6JJO - chains A and E of the 18 polymer chains in the assembly; structure by X-ray diffraction, 4.16 A resolution (low resolution: residue-level contacts below are approximate; hydrogen-bond / salt-bridge calls are withheld).

# Chain A (and E)
Protein: Periplasmic serine endoprotease DegP
Organism: Escherichia coli K-12
Notes: EC 3.4.21.107; chain E of this document is another copy of the same molecule, construct and numbering; everything in this record applies to it too
Reference sequence: P0C0V0 (DEGP_ECOLI); residues 1-448 here correspond to UniProt positions 27-474 (UniProt number = residue number + 26)
Chain sequence (469 residues; each row starts with the number of its first residue; numbers below 1 keep their minus sign (Met-20 is residue -20)):
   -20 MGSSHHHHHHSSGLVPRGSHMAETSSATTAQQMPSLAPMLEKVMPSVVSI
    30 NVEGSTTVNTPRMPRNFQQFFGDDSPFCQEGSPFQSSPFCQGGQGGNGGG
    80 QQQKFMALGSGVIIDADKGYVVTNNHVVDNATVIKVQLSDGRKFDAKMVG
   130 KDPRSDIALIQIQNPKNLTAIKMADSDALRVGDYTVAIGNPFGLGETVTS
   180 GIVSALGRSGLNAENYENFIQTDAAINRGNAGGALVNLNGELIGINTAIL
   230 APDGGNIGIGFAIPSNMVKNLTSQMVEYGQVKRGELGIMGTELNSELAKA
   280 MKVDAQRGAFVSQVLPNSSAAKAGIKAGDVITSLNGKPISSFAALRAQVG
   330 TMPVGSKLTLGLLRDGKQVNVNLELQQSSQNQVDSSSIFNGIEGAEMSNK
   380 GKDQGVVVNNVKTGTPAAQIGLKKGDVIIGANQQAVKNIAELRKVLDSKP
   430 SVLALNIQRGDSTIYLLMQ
Unresolved in the structure: -20 to 8, 33-81, 358-367 (chain E: -20 to 10, 36-81, 360-363)
Sequence notes: expression tag (-20 to 0); engineered mutation Ala210 (Ser236 in P0C0V0)
Swiss-Prot annotation at these positions:
  - active site (Charge relay system): His105, Asp135
  - binding site (substrate): Glu32, His105, Asp135, Thr226 to Ala230, Leu265 to Gly269

# How chain A and chain E interact
Contacting residue pairs - 17 pairs, chain A then chain E:
  Asn411(A) - Ala279(E)
  Gln412(A) - Met280(E)
  Gln412(A) - Lys281(E)
  Gln412(A) - Asp344(E)
  Val431(A) - Glu275(E)
  Val431(A) - Leu276(E)
  Val431(A) - Ala279(E)
  Ala433(A) - Met280(E)
  Thr442(A) - Ala306(E)
  Ile443(A) - Ser291(E)
  Ile443(A) - Gln292(E)
  Tyr444(A) - Met280(E)
  Tyr444(A) - Ser291(E)
  Tyr444(A) - Ala306(E)
  Tyr444(A) - Gly307(E)
  Leu446(A) - Thr270(E)
  Leu446(A) - Leu276(E)
Other interface residues (no listed pair), chain A (9 interface residues in all): Ser430
Other interface residues (no listed pair), chain E (12 interface residues in all): Phe289

# Overview
9 residues of chain A face 12 of chain E across their interface. Curated annotation (UniProt) lists
active-site residues His105(A) and Asp135(A) and 13 substrate-binding residues on chain A.
Chain A and chain E are both Periplasmic serine endoprotease DegP (Escherichia coli K-12); the structure,
Crystal structure of the DegP dodecamer with a modulator, was determined by X-ray diffraction together with
6JJK and 6JJL from the same study.
